Entry 3N6S (X-ray diffraction, 3.10 A resolution); this record covers chains A and C of the 3 polymer chains in the assembly.

== Chain A ==
Molecule: Transcription termination factor, mitochondrial
Organism: Homo sapiens
UniProt: Q99551 (MTERF_HUMAN); residues 56-399 here = UniProt positions 56-399
Chain sequence (353 residues; numbered 53 to 405; the number before each row is that of its first residue):
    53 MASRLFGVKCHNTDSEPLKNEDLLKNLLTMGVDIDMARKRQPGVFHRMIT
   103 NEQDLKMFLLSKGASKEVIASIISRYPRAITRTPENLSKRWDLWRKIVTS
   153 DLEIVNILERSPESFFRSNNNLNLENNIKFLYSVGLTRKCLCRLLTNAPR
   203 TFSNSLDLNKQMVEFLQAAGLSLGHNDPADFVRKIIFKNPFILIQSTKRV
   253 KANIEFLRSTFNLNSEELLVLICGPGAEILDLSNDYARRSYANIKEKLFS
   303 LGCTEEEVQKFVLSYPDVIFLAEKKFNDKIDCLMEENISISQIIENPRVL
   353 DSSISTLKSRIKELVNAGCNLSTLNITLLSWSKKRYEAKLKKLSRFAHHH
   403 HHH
Unresolved in the structure: 53-57, 402-405
Sequence notes: expression tag (53-55, 400-405)
Curated features (UniProtKB/Swiss-Prot):
  - region (Interaction with DNA): Arg-169, Ser-170, Gln-247 to Arg-251, Ala-324 to Lys-331, Ser-355 to Thr-358, Ser-384 to Lys-391
  - site (Interaction with DNA): Arg-162, Arg-202, Phe-243, Tyr-288, Arg-350
  - mutagenesis: Arg-162 (R162A: Reduces affinity for cognate DNA; when associated with A-243 and A-288), Arg-169 (R169A: Strongly reduces affinity for DNA. Strongly reduces transcription termination), Arg-202 (R202A: Strongly reduces affinity for DNA. Strongly reduces transcription termination), Phe-243 (F243A: Reduces affinity for cognate DNA; when associated with A-162 and A-288), Arg-251 (R251A: Strongly reduces transcription termination), Tyr-288 (Y288A: Reduces affinity for cognate DNA; when associated with A-162 and A-243), Arg-350 (R350A: Reduces transcription termination), Arg-387 (R387A: Strongly reduces affinity for cognate DNA. Strongly reduces transcription termination)
From the paper describing this entry:
  - binding site for the 15-nt DNA strand (chain C): Arg-169, Arg-387
  - binding site for the 15-nt DNA strand: Glu-165, Arg-202

== Chain C ==
Molecule: 15-nt DNA strand
Sequence (15 nucleotides; row label = number of the first residue in the row):
     1 TACCGGGCTCTGCCA

== How chain A and chain C interact ==
Pairs across the interface - 16 pairs, chain A then chain C:
  Lys-327(A) with DT1(C), sugar contact; DA2(C), phosphate contact
  Lys-331(A) with DA2(C), salt bridge to the phosphate
  Asp-353(A) with DA2(C), phosphate contact
  Ser-354(A) with DC3(C), phosphate contact
  Ser-355(A) with DA2(C), sugar contact; DC3(C), hydrogen bond to the phosphate
  Ile-356(A) with DA2(C), phosphate contact
  Thr-358(A) with DC3(C), hydrogen bond to the phosphate
  Ser-384(A) with DC4(C), sugar contact; DG5(C), hydrogen bond to the phosphate
  Lys-385(A) with DC4(C), hydrogen bond to the phosphate
  Lys-386(A) with DG5(C), salt bridge to the phosphate
  Arg-387(A) with DG5(C), base contact; DG6(C), hydrogen bond to the base; DG7(C), hydrogen bond to the base
Also at the interface, not in a pair above, chain A (15 interface residues in all): Phe-322, Leu-323, Leu-352, Trp-383

== Overview ==
15 residues of chain A and 7 residues of chain C are in contact, with 6 hydrogen bonds and 2 salt bridges.
Among the polar pairs are Arg-387(A)/DG6(C), Arg-387(A)/DG7(C) and Ser-355(A)/DC3(C). From the paper: a
binding site for the 15-nt DNA strand (chain C) at Arg-169(A) and Arg-387(A); a binding site for the 15-nt DNA
strand at Glu-165(A) and Arg-202(A).
Chain A is Transcription termination factor, mitochondrial (Homo sapiens) and chain C is a 15-nt DNA strand;
the structure, Crystal structure of human mitochondrial mTERF in complex with a 15-mer DNA encompassing the
tRNALeu(UUR) binding ..., was determined by X-ray diffraction together with 3N7Q from the same study.
